Entry 8GS9 (electron microscopy, 2.66 A resolution); this record covers chains A and K of the 3 polymer chains in the assembly.

[Chain A]
Protein: Spike glycoprotein
Organism: Severe acute respiratory syndrome coronavirus 2
Reference sequence: P0DTC2 (SPIKE_SARS2); residue numbers follow UniProt; this construct covers 337-517
Sequence (181 residues; row label = number of the first residue in the row):
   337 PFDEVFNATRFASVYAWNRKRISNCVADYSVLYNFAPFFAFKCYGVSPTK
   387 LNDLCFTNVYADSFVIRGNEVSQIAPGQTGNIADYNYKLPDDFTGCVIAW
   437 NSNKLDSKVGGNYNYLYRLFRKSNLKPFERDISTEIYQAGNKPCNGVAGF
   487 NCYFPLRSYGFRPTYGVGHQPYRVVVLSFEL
Differences from the reference sequence: variant D339 (Gly in P0DTC2), F371 (Ser in P0DTC2), P373 (Ser in P0DTC2), F375 (Ser in P0DTC2), A376 (Thr in P0DTC2), N405 (Asp in P0DTC2), S408 (Arg in P0DTC2), N417 (Lys in P0DTC2), K440 (Asn in P0DTC2), N477 (Ser in P0DTC2), K478 (Thr in P0DTC2), A484 (Glu in P0DTC2), R493 (Gln in P0DTC2), R498 (Gln in P0DTC2), Y501 (Asn in P0DTC2), H505 (Tyr in P0DTC2)
Disulfide bonds: C379-C432, C480-C488
Swiss-Prot annotation at these positions:
  - region: N448 to F456 (Immunodominant HLA epitope recognized by the CD8+)
  - glycosylation: N343 (N-linked (GlcNAc...) (complex) asparagine)
Reported in the primary citation:
  - mutagenesis - N460K, N460K/F486V, N460K/F486S, F486S, F486V: unchanged binding to VacBB-551

[Chain K]
Protein: Light chain of VacBB-551
Organism: Homo sapiens
Sequence (102 residues; each row starts with the number of its first residue):
     1 DIQLTQSPSSLSASVGDRVTITCRASQGIPSYLAWYQQNPGRAPKLLIYA
    51 ASTLQNGVPSRFSGSGSGTDFTLTISSLQSEDFATYYCQHEDTFGQGTKL
   101 EI
Disulfide bonds: C23-C88

[Chain A / chain K interface]
Contacting residue pairs (6; chain A residue first):
  R403(A) - Y32(K)
  F486(A) - N56(K)
  S494(A) - Y32(K)
  Y495(A) - Y32(K)
  Y501(A) - P30(K)  hydrophobic
  H505(A) - P30(K)
Other interface residues (no listed pair), chain K (4 interface residues in all): E91
Interface features reported in the paper:
  - epitope / paratope residues, chain A: S494(A), Y495(A)

[Summary]
The interface between chain A and chain K involves 6 residues on one side and 4 on the other. The paper
reports that N460K, N460K/F486V and N460K/F486S of chain A, among others, leave binding to VacBB-551
unchanged; epitope/paratope residues S494(A) and Y495(A); 5 substitutions were tested in all.
Here chain A is Spike glycoprotein (Severe acute respiratory syndrome coronavirus 2) and chain K is Light
chain of VacBB-551 (Homo sapiens). Entry 8GS9 (SARS-CoV-2 BA.2 spike RBD in complex bound with VacBB-551) was
determined by electron microscopy.
